Entry 5LQZ (electron microscopy, 7.00 A resolution (low resolution: residue-level contacts below are approximate; hydrogen-bond / salt-bridge calls are withheld)); this record covers chains B and F of the 30 polymer chains in the assembly.

[Chain B]
Protein: ATP synthase alpha subunit
Source organism: Ogataea angusta
Sequence (510 residues; numbered 1 to 510; the number before each row is that of its first residue):
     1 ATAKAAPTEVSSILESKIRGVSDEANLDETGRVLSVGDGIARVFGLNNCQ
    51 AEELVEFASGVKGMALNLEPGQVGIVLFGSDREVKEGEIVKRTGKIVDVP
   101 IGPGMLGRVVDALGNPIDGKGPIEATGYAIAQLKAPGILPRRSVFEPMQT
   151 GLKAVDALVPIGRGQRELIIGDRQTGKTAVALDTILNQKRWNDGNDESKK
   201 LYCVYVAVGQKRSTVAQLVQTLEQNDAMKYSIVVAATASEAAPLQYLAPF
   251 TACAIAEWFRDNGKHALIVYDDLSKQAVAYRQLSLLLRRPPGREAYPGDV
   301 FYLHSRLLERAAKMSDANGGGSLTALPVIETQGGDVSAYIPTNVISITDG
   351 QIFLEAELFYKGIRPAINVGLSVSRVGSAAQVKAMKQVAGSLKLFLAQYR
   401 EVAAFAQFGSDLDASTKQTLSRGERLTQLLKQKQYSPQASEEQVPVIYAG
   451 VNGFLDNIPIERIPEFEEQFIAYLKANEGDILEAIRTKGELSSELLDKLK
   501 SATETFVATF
Not modelled in the structure: 1-12, 407-411, 510
Small-molecule neighbours: ADP (adenosine-5'-diphosphate): Asp-172, Arg-173, Gln-174, Thr-175, Gly-176, Lys-177, Thr-178, Ala-179, Arg-364, Gln-432, Lys-433, Gln-434

[Chain F]
Protein: ATP synthase beta subunit
Source organism: Ogataea angusta
Sequence (476 residues; numbered 4 to 479; the number before each row is that of its first residue):
     4 ATAGPASGKIRAVIGAVVDVQFEQGELPAILNALTIDQGNNQKLVLEVAQ
    54 HLGENAVRAIAMDGTEGLVRGQTVVDTGAPISVPVGRGTLGRIINVVGEP
   104 IDERGPIECKQRNPIHADPPSFVEQSTEAEVLETGIKVVDLLAPYARGGK
   154 IGLFGGAGVGKTVFIQELINNIAKAHGGFSVFTGVGERTREGNDLYREMK
   204 ETGVINLEGESKVALVFGQMNEPPGARARVALTGLTIAEYFRDEEGQDVL
   254 LFVDNIFRFTQAGSEVSALLGRIPSAVGYQPTLATDMGLLQERITTTRKG
   304 SVTSVQAVYVPADDLTDPAPATTFAHLDATTVLSRGISELGIYPAVDPLD
   354 SKSRLLDVSVVGQEHYDVATGVQQTLQAYKSLQDIIAILGMDELSEQDKL
   404 TVERARKIQRFLSQPFAVAEVFTGIEGKLVRLKDTIASFKAVLEGKYDHL
   454 PENAFYMVGGIEDVVAKAEKIAAEAN
Not modelled in the structure: 4-6, 477-479
Small-molecule neighbours:
  - ADP (adenosine-5'-diphosphate), molecule 1: Gly-159, Ala-160, Gly-161, Val-162, Gly-163, Lys-164, Thr-165, Val-166, Tyr-346, Ala-422, Phe-425
  - ADP, molecule 2: Ser-356, Arg-357, Leu-359, Asp-360

[Interface between chain B and chain F]
Pairs across the interface (29):
  Asn-47(B) / Arg-73(F)
  Cys-49(B) / Val-72(F)
  Gln-50(B) / Gly-70(F)
  Gln-50(B) / Leu-71(F)
  Ala-51(B) / Thr-68(F)
  Ala-51(B) / Glu-69(F)
  Ala-51(B) / Gly-70(F)
  Ala-51(B) / Leu-71(F)
  Leu-66(B) / Val-16(F)
  Asn-67(B) / Val-16(F)
  Asn-67(B) / Ile-17(F)
  Leu-68(B) / Arg-14(F)
  Leu-68(B) / Ala-15(F)
  Leu-68(B) / Val-16(F)
  Glu-69(B) / Arg-14(F)
  Ala-135(B) / Asn-224(F)
  Ile-138(B) / Asn-196(F)
  Pro-290(B) / Pro-277(F)
  Pro-291(B) / Gly-281(F)
  Gly-292(B) / Val-280(F)
  Gly-292(B) / Gly-281(F)
  Gly-298(B) / Glu-268(F)
  Asp-299(B) / Glu-268(F)
  Ser-305(B) / Met-223(F)
  Glu-309(B) / Thr-192(F)
  Glu-309(B) / Asn-224(F)
  Ser-337(B) / Ala-315(F)
  Ala-338(B) / Ala-315(F)
  Thr-342(B) / Ala-160(F)
Also at the interface, not in a pair above, chain B (27 interface residues in all): Asn-48, Pro-70, Arg-293, Arg-306, Tyr-339, Ile-345, Ser-346
Also at the interface, not in a pair above, chain F (24 interface residues in all): Gly-195, Gln-264, Ala-271, Asp-316

[Overview]
Chain B and chain F form an interface of 27 and 24 residues respectively. Chain B binds ADP. Chain F binds
ADP.
Here chain B is ATP synthase alpha subunit and chain F is ATP synthase beta subunit, both from Ogataea
angusta. Entry 5LQZ (Structure of F-ATPase from Pichia angusta, state1) was determined by electron microscopy,
deposited together with 5LQX and 5LQY.
